3OZJ - chains A and C of the 4 polymer chains in the assembly; structure by X-ray diffraction, 2.10 A resolution.

[Chain A (and C)]
Protein: Retinoic acid receptor RXR-alpha
From: Homo sapiens
Notes: fragment: ligand-binding domain; chain C of this document is another copy of the same molecule, construct and numbering; everything in this record applies to it too
UniProt: P19793 (RXRA_HUMAN); numbering as in UniProt (aligned over 225-462)
Amino-acid sequence (238 residues; each row starts with the number of its first residue):
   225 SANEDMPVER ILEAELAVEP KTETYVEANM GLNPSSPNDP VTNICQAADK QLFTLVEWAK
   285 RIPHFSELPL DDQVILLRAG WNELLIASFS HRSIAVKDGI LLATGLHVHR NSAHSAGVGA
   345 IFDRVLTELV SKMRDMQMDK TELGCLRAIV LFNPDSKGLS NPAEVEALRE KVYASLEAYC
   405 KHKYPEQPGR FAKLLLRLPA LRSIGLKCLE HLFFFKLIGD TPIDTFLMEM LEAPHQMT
Not modelled in the structure: 225-226, 245-261, 459-462
Small-molecule neighbours: bigelovin (BGV; (3aR,4S,4aR,7aR,8R,9aS)-4a,8-dimethyl-3-methylidene-2,5-dioxo-2,3,3a,4,4a,5,7a,8,9,9a-decahydroazuleno[6,5-b]furan-4-yl acetate): V265, I268, C269, A272, L309, I310, F313, V342, I345, F346, C432, H435, L436, F439
Curated features (UniProtKB/Swiss-Prot):
  - region: R348 to G368 (Required for nuclear export)
  - binding site (9-cis-retinoate): R316, A327
  - binding site (all-trans-retinoate): R316, A327
  - modified residue (Phosphoserine): S259, S260
  - mutagenesis: V280 (V280A: Abolished ubiquitination and degradation by UBR5), E352 to T462 (No impact on acetylation by EP300), M357 to M360 (Abolishes nuclear export), L418 to L430 (Abolishes nuclear localization), E434 (E434N/Q/K/A: As a heterodimer with NR1H4, impairs interaction with coactivator NCOA1. Impairs transcriptional activity)

[Interface between chain A and chain C]
Residue-residue contacts (26; chain A residue first):
  R348(A) with K381(C)
  E352(A) with K381(C), salt bridge
  D379(A) with E352(C); R421(C), salt bridge
  E394(A) with K417(C), salt bridge
  Y397(A) with G413(C); A416(C), hydrophobic; K417(C); L420(C), hydrophobic
  G413(A) with Y397(C)
  A416(A) with Y397(C), hydrophobic; F415(C), hydrophobic; L419(C), hydrophobic
  K417(A) with E394(C), salt bridge; Y397(C)
  L419(A) with L419(C), hydrophobic
  L420(A) with R393(C); L422(C), hydrophobic
  R421(A) with D379(C), salt bridge
  L422(A) with L420(C), hydrophobic
  P423(A) with L422(C); P423(C), hydrophobic; R426(C)
  R426(A) with P423(C)
  S427(A) with R426(C)
  L430(A) with L430(C), hydrophobic
Also at the interface, not in a pair above, chain A (25 interface residues in all): K356, I373, K381, E390, R393, E401, K405, F415, A424
Also at the interface, not in a pair above, chain C (25 interface residues in all): A344, R348, K356, I373, E390, E401, A424, S427

[In short]
Chain A and chain C each contribute 25 residues to their interface; the contacts include 5 salt bridges. Among
the polar pairs are E352(A)-K381(C), D379(A)-R421(C) and E394(A)-K417(C). Bound to chain A: bigelovin.
Both chains are Retinoic acid receptor RXR-alpha (Homo sapiens). Entry 3OZJ (Crystal structure of human
retinoic X receptor alpha complexed with bigelovin and coactivator SRC-1) was determined by X-ray diffraction.
